Entry 3KCV (X-ray diffraction, 3.20 A resolution); this record covers chains C and D of the 5 polymer chains in the assembly.

# Chain C (and D)
Molecule: Probable formate transporter 1
From: Escherichia coli O157:H7
Notes: chain D of this document is another copy of the same molecule, construct and numbering; everything in this record applies to it too
UniProtKB: P0AC25 (FOCA_ECO57); residues 1-285 here = UniProt positions 1-285
Amino-acid sequence (285 residues; numbered 1 to 285; the number before each row is that of its first residue):
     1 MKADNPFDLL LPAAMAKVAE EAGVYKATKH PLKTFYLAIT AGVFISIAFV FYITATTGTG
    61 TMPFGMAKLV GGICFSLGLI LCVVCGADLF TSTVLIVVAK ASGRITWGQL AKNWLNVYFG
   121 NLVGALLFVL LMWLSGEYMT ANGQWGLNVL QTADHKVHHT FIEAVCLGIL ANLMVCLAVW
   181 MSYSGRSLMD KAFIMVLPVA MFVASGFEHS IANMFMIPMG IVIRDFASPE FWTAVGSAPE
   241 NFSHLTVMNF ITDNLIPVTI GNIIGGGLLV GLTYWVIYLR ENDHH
Disordered / not traced: 1-29, 280-285 (chain D: 1-29, 281-285)
UniProt features mapped onto this chain:
  - site (Important for formate translocation): T91, H209
  - mutagenesis: L79 (L79V: Shows a markedly increased capacity for formate passage; when associated with V-89), L89 (L89V: Shows a markedly increased capacity for formate passage; when associated with V-79), F202 (F202A: Shows a markedly increased capacity for formate passage)
Reported in the primary citation:
  - specificity-determining residues: F75, K156, F202, N213 (proposed by the authors, not directly observed)

# Chain C / chain D interface
Contacting residue pairs (68):
  P63(C) - G58(D)
  P63(C) - T59(D)
  P63(C) - M62(D)  hydrophobic
  F64(C) - T57(D)
  F64(C) - T140(D)
  F64(C) - A141(D)  hydrophobic
  G65(C) - T54(D)
  G65(C) - A55(D)
  G65(C) - T57(D)  hydrogen bond (backbone-backbone)
  M66(C) - A55(D)  hydrogen bond (backbone-backbone)
  M66(C) - T59(D)
  M66(C) - M62(D)  hydrophobic
  M66(C) - A67(D)  hydrophobic
  M66(C) - V70(D)  hydrophobic
  L69(C) - F51(D)  hydrophobic
  L69(C) - V70(D)  hydrophobic
  L69(C) - C74(D)  hydrophobic
  E163(C) - L134(D)
  E163(C) - S135(D)
  E163(C) - G136(D)
  C166(C) - L131(D)  hydrophobic
  C166(C) - L134(D)  hydrophobic
  C166(C) - S135(D)
  L167(C) - S135(D)
  L167(C) - E137(D)
  I169(C) - L131(D)  hydrophobic
  L170(C) - F128(D)  hydrophobic
  L170(C) - L131(D)  hydrophobic
  L170(C) - M132(D)  hydrophobic
  L170(C) - S135(D)
  M174(C) - I47(D)  hydrophobic
  M174(C) - L77(D)  hydrophobic
  L177(C) - F44(D)  hydrophobic
  L177(C) - C85(D)  hydrophobic
  W180(C) - C85(D)
  M181(C) - L81(D)  hydrophobic
  M181(C) - V84(D)  hydrophobic
  M181(C) - C85(D)  hydrophobic
  M181(C) - L188(D)
  G185(C) - L188(D)
  M189(C) - M189(D)  hydrophobic
  D190(C) - S187(D)
  D190(C) - L188(D)  hydrogen bond (side chain-backbone)
  D190(C) - M189(D)
  F193(C) - M189(D)  hydrophobic
  F193(C) - F193(D)  hydrophobic
  I194(C) - I80(D)  hydrophobic
  I194(C) - L188(D)  hydrophobic
  I194(C) - A192(D)  hydrophobic
  L197(C) - F51(D)
  L197(C) - L77(D)  hydrophobic
  P198(C) - L77(D)  hydrophobic
  M201(C) - I47(D)
  M201(C) - V50(D)  hydrophobic
  M201(C) - F51(D)  hydrophobic
  M201(C) - L77(D)  hydrophobic
  A204(C) - T54(D)
  S205(C) - V50(D)
  S205(C) - T54(D)  hydrogen bond
  S205(C) - E137(D)
  F207(C) - M132(D)  hydrophobic
  F207(C) - E137(D)
  L272(C) - Y36(D)  hydrophobic
  L272(C) - T40(D)
  V276(C) - K33(D)
  V276(C) - L37(D)  hydrophobic
  L279(C) - H30(D)
  L279(C) - K33(D)  hydrogen bond (backbone-side chain)
Also at the interface, not in a pair above, chain C (31 interface residues in all): I162, S184, A200
Also at the interface, not in a pair above, chain D (39 interface residues in all): T56, T61

# Summary
31 residues of chain C and 39 residues of chain D are in contact; the contacts include 5 hydrogen bonds. Polar
pairs include D190(C)-L188(D), S205(C)-T54(D) and L279(C)-K33(D). Curated annotation (UniProt) lists 3
mutagenesis sites on chain C. From the paper: specificity determinants F75(C), K156(C) and F202(C) among
others.
Chain C and chain D are both Probable formate transporter 1 (Escherichia coli O157:H7); the structure,
Structure of formate channel, was determined by X-ray diffraction, deposited together with 3KCU.
